PDB entry 5IRY | X-ray diffraction, 3.10 A resolution | chains A and B

Chain A (and B):
Protein: Desmocollin-1
Organism: Homo sapiens
Notes: chain B of this document is another copy of the same molecule, construct and numbering; everything in this record applies to it too
UniProtKB: Q08554 (DSC1_HUMAN); residues 1-542 here correspond to UniProt positions 135-676 (UniProt number = residue number + 134)
Sequence (548 residues; each row starts with the number of its first residue):
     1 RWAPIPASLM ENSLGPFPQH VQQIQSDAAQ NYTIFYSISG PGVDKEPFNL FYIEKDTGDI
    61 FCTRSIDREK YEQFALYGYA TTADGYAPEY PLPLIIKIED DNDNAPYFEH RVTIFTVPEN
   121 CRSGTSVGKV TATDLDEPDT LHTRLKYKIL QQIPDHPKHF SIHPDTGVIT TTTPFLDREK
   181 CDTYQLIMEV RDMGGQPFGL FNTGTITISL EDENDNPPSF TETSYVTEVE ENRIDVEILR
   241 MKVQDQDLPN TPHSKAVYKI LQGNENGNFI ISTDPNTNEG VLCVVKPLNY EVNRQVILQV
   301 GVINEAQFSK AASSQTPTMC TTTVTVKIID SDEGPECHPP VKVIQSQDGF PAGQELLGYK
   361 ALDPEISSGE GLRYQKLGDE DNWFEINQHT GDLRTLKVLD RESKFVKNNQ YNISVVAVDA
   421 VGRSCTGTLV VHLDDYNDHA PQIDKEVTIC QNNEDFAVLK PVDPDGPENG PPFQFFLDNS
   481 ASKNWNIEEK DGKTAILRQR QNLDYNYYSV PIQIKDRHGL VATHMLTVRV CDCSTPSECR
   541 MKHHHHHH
Not modelled in the structure: 540-548
Sequence notes: expression tag (543-548)
Swiss-Prot annotation at these positions:
  - modified residue: Thr251 (Phosphothreonine)
  - glycosylation (N-linked (GlcNAc...) asparagine): Asn31, Asn412
Disulfide bonds: Cys337-Cys425, Cys450-Cys533, Cys531-Cys539
Covalent attachments: N-acetylglucosamine (NAG) linked to Asn31, Asn412; alpha-D-mannopyranose (MAN) linked to Ser126, Thr203, Thr205, Thr426
Bound ions: Ca2+ site 1: Glu11, Asp67, Glu69, Asp103; Ca2+ site 2: Glu11, Glu69, Asp100, Asp101, Asp103, Asp136; Ca2+ site 3: Asn104, Asp134, Asp136, His142, Asp192; Ca2+ site 4: Glu119, Asn120, Asp177, Glu179, Asp215; Ca2+ site 5: Glu119, Glu179, Asp212, Glu213, Asp215, Asp247; Ca2+ site 6: Asn214, Asn216, Asp245, Asp247, His253, Asn304; Ca2+ site 7: Glu231, Glu291, Asp330, Ser331; Ca2+ site 8: Glu231, Glu291, Glu333; Ca2+ site 9: Asp332, Glu333, Glu365; Ca2+ site 10: Asp348, Asp400, Glu402, Asp438; Ca2+ site 11: Asp348, Glu402, Asp435, Tyr436, Asp438, Asp465; Ca2+ site 12: Asn437, His439, Asp463, Asp465, Asn469, Asp516
What the authors report for this chain:
  - specificity-determining residues: Glu99, Asp101

Interface between chain A and chain B:
Pairs across the interface - 27 pairs, chain A then chain B:
  Arg1(A) - Ser26(B)
  Arg1(A) - Asp27(B)  salt bridge
  Arg1(A) - Glu89(B)  hydrogen bond (backbone-side chain)
  Trp2(A) - Ile24(B)  hydrophobic
  Trp2(A) - Gln25(B)
  Trp2(A) - Tyr36(B)  hydrophobic
  Trp2(A) - Gly78(B)
  Trp2(A) - Tyr79(B)
  Trp2(A) - Ala80(B)  hydrophobic
  Trp2(A) - Glu89(B)
  Trp2(A) - Tyr90(B)  hydrogen bond (side chain-backbone)
  Trp2(A) - Leu92(B)
  Ala3(A) - Gln25(B)  hydrogen bond (backbone-backbone)
  Ile5(A) - Ile5(B)
  Ile5(A) - Gln22(B)
  Ile5(A) - Leu94(B)  hydrophobic
  Gln22(A) - Ile5(B)
  Gln25(A) - Trp2(B)
  Gln25(A) - Ala3(B)  hydrogen bond (backbone-backbone)
  Asp27(A) - Arg1(B)  hydrogen bond (side chain-backbone)
  Gly78(A) - Trp2(B)
  Tyr79(A) - Trp2(B)
  Ala80(A) - Trp2(B)  hydrophobic
  Glu89(A) - Arg1(B)  hydrogen bond (side chain-backbone)
  Glu89(A) - Trp2(B)
  Tyr90(A) - Trp2(B)  hydrogen bond (backbone-side chain)
  Leu92(A) - Trp2(B)
Also at the interface, not in a pair above, chain A (17 interface residues in all): Ile24, Ser26, Tyr36, Pro91
Also at the interface, not in a pair above, chain B (19 interface residues in all): Ala7, Pro91
Interface features reported in the paper:
  - specific contacts: Tyr36(A)-Trp2(B) (hydrophobic contact), Ala80(A)-Trp2(B) (hydrophobic contact), Leu92(A)-Trp2(B) (hydrophobic contact)
  - interface residues, chain A: Trp2(A), Asp27(A), Glu89(A)

Summary:
17 residues of chain A and 19 residues of chain B are in contact; the contacts include 7 hydrogen bonds and 1
salt bridge. Polar contacts include Arg1(A)-Asp27(B), Arg1(A)-Glu89(B) and Trp2(A)-Tyr90(B). The authors
report hydrophobic contacts between Tyr36(A) and Trp2(B), Ala80(A) and Trp2(B) and Leu92(A) and Trp2(B). The
paper reports interface residues Trp2(A), Asp27(A) and Glu89(A); specificity determinants Glu99(A) and
Asp101(A).
Both chains are Desmocollin-1 (Homo sapiens). Entry 5IRY (Crystal structure of human Desmocollin-1 ectodomain)
was determined by X-ray diffraction together with 5J5J, 5EQX and 5ERP from the same study.
